PDB entry 8DEJ | electron microscopy, 2.86 A resolution | chains C and L of the 14 polymer chains in the assembly

[Chain C]
Name: CRISPR-associated protein, TM1801 family
Source organism: Desulfovibrio vulgaris
UniProt: Q72WF7 (Q72WF7_DESVH); numbering as in UniProt (aligned over 1-290)
Sequence (290 residues; numbered 1 to 290; the number before each row is that of its first residue):
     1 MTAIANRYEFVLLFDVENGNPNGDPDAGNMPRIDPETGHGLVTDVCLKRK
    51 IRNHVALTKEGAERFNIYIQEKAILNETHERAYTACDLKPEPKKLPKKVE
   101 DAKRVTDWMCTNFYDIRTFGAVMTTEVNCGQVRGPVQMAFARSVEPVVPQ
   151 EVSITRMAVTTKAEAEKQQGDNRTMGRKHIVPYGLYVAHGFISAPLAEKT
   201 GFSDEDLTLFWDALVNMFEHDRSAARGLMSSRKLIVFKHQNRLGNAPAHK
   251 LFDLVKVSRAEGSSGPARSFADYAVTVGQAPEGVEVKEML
Not modelled in the structure: 167-170

[Chain L]
Molecule: 47-nt RNA strand
Source organism: Desulfovibrio vulgaris
Sequence (47 nucleotides; row label = number of the first residue in the row):
     2 GGAUUGAAACGCCAUGCUCAGGCUGGCGAGUGGGCGCCACUCUCCAA

[Chain C / chain L interface]
Pairs across the interface - 38 pairs, chain C then chain L:
  Asn22(C) with C18(L), phosphate contact; U19(L), hydrogen bond to the phosphate
  Gly23(C) with C18(L), sugar contact; U19(L), phosphate contact
  Pro25(C) with C18(L), base contact
  Asn29(C) with C18(L), hydrogen bond to the sugar
  Arg32(C) with C18(L), salt bridge to the phosphate
  Thr43(C) with C18(L), hydrogen bond to the phosphate
  Val45(C) with U16(L), sugar contact; G17(L), phosphate contact
  Cys46(C) with G17(L), sugar contact
  Lys48(C) with U16(L), salt bridge to the phosphate
  Arg49(C) with G17(L), salt bridge to the phosphate
  Arg52(C) with U16(L), salt bridge to the phosphate
  Phe119(C) with A15(L), phosphate contact
  Gly120(C) with A15(L), sugar contact
  Ala121(C) with A15(L), sugar contact
  Val122(C) with C14(L), sugar contact; A15(L), sugar contact
  Gln131(C) with C14(L), hydrogen bond to the sugar
  Val132(C) with C14(L), hydrogen bond to the sugar
  Arg133(C) with A15(L), phosphate contact
  Gln137(C) with A15(L), phosphate contact
  Ile154(C) with G22(L), base contact; C24(L), phosphate contact
  Thr155(C) with G22(L), hydrogen bond to the sugar; G23(L), sugar contact; C24(L), hydrogen bond to the phosphate
  Arg156(C) with G22(L), base contact
  Met157(C) with G23(L), phosphate contact
  Arg173(C) with U25(L), hydrogen bond to the base
  Thr174(C) with G22(L), base contact
  Lys178(C) with A21(L), base contact; G22(L), hydrogen bond to the base
  Ser223(C) with C20(L), phosphate contact
  Ala224(C) with A21(L), phosphate contact
  Arg226(C) with U19(L), phosphate contact; C20(L), salt bridge to the phosphate
Other interface residues (no listed pair), chain C (33 interface residues in all): Pro21, Asp24, Gly28, Ala225

[Summary]
Chain C and chain L form an interface of 33 and 12 residues respectively, with 9 hydrogen bonds and 5 salt
bridges. Polar pairs include Arg173(C)-U25(L), Lys178(C)-G22(L) and Asn29(C)-C18(L).
Here chain C is CRISPR-associated protein, TM1801 family and chain L is a 47-nt RNA strand, both from
Desulfovibrio vulgaris. Entry 8DEJ (D. vulgaris type I-C Cascade bound to dsDNA target) was determined by
electron microscopy together with 8DFA, 8DFS, 8DEX and 8DFO from the same study.
